PDB entry 1SI2 | X-ray diffraction, 2.60 A resolution | chains B and A

# Chain B
Molecule: 9-nt DNA/RNA hybrid strand
Sequence (9 nucleotides; each row starts with the number of its first residue):
   401 CGUGACUCT

# Chain A
Name: Eukaryotic translation initiation factor 2C 1
Source organism: Homo sapiens
Notes: fragment: PAZ domain (residues 225-369)
UniProtKB: Q9UL18 (I2C1_HUMAN); residue numbers follow UniProt; this construct covers 225-369
Chain sequence (149 residues; numbered 221 to 369; the number before each row is that of its first residue):
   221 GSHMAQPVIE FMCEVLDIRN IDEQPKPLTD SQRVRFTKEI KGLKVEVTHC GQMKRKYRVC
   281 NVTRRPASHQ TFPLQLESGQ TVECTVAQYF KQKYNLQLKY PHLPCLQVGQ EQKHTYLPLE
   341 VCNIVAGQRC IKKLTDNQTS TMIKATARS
Unresolved in the structure: 221-223, 296-301, 350-369
Sequence notes: cloning artifact (221-224)
Curated features (UniProtKB/Swiss-Prot):
  - region: Tyr309 to Tyr314 (Interaction with guide RNA)

# Chain B / chain A interface
Pairs across the interface (28):
  C401(B) - Gln348(A)  sugar contact
  C401(B) - Arg349(A)  sugar contact
  G402(B) - Gly347(A)  phosphate contact
  G402(B) - Gln348(A)  hydrogen bond to the phosphate
  G402(B) - Arg349(A)  sugar contact
  U403(B) - Lys264(A)  salt bridge to the phosphate
  U403(B) - Arg278(A)  salt bridge to the phosphate
  G404(B) - Arg278(A)  salt bridge to the phosphate
  A405(B) - Gln330(A)  phosphate contact
  C406(B) - Arg275(A)  salt bridge to the phosphate
  C406(B) - Lys333(A)  salt bridge to the phosphate
  U407(B) - Met273(A)  base contact
  U407(B) - Arg275(A)  salt bridge to the phosphate
  DC408(B) - Arg275(A)  hydrogen bond to the sugar
  DC408(B) - Tyr309(A)  sugar contact
  DC408(B) - Lys333(A)  hydrogen bond to the base
  DC408(B) - Thr335(A)  base contact
  DT409(B) - His269(A)  salt bridge to the phosphate
  DT409(B) - Phe292(A)  base contact
  DT409(B) - Pro293(A)  base contact
  DT409(B) - Leu294(A)  base contact
  DT409(B) - Tyr309(A)  hydrogen bond to the phosphate
  DT409(B) - Phe310(A)  phosphate contact
  DT409(B) - Tyr314(A)  hydrogen bond to the phosphate
  DT409(B) - His334(A)  base contact
  DT409(B) - Thr335(A)  sugar contact
  DT409(B) - Tyr336(A)  phosphate contact
  DT409(B) - Leu337(A)  sugar contact
Other interface residues (no listed pair), chain A (26 interface residues in all): Tyr277, Gln295, Val306, Lys313, Gly329, Pro338

# In short
9 residues of chain B face 26 of chain A across their interface; the contacts include 5 hydrogen bonds and 7
salt bridges. Polar contacts include DC408(B)-Lys333(A), DC408(B)-Arg275(A) and G402(B)-Gln348(A).
Here chain B is a 9-nt DNA/RNA hybrid strand and chain A is Eukaryotic translation initiation factor 2C 1
(Homo sapiens). Entry 1SI2 (Crystal structure of the PAZ domain of human eIF2c1 in complex with a 9-mer
siRNA-like duplex ...) was determined by X-ray diffraction (same publication as 1SI3).
